Entry 8CI5 (electron microscopy, 3.20 A resolution); this record covers chains A and C.

# Chain A
Protein: RNA-directed RNA polymerase L
Source organism: Sin Nombre orthohantavirus
UniProt: A0A0P0ALW1 (A0A0P0ALW1_SINV); residues 1-2153 here = UniProt positions 1-2153
Chain sequence (2153 residues; each row starts with the number of its first residue):
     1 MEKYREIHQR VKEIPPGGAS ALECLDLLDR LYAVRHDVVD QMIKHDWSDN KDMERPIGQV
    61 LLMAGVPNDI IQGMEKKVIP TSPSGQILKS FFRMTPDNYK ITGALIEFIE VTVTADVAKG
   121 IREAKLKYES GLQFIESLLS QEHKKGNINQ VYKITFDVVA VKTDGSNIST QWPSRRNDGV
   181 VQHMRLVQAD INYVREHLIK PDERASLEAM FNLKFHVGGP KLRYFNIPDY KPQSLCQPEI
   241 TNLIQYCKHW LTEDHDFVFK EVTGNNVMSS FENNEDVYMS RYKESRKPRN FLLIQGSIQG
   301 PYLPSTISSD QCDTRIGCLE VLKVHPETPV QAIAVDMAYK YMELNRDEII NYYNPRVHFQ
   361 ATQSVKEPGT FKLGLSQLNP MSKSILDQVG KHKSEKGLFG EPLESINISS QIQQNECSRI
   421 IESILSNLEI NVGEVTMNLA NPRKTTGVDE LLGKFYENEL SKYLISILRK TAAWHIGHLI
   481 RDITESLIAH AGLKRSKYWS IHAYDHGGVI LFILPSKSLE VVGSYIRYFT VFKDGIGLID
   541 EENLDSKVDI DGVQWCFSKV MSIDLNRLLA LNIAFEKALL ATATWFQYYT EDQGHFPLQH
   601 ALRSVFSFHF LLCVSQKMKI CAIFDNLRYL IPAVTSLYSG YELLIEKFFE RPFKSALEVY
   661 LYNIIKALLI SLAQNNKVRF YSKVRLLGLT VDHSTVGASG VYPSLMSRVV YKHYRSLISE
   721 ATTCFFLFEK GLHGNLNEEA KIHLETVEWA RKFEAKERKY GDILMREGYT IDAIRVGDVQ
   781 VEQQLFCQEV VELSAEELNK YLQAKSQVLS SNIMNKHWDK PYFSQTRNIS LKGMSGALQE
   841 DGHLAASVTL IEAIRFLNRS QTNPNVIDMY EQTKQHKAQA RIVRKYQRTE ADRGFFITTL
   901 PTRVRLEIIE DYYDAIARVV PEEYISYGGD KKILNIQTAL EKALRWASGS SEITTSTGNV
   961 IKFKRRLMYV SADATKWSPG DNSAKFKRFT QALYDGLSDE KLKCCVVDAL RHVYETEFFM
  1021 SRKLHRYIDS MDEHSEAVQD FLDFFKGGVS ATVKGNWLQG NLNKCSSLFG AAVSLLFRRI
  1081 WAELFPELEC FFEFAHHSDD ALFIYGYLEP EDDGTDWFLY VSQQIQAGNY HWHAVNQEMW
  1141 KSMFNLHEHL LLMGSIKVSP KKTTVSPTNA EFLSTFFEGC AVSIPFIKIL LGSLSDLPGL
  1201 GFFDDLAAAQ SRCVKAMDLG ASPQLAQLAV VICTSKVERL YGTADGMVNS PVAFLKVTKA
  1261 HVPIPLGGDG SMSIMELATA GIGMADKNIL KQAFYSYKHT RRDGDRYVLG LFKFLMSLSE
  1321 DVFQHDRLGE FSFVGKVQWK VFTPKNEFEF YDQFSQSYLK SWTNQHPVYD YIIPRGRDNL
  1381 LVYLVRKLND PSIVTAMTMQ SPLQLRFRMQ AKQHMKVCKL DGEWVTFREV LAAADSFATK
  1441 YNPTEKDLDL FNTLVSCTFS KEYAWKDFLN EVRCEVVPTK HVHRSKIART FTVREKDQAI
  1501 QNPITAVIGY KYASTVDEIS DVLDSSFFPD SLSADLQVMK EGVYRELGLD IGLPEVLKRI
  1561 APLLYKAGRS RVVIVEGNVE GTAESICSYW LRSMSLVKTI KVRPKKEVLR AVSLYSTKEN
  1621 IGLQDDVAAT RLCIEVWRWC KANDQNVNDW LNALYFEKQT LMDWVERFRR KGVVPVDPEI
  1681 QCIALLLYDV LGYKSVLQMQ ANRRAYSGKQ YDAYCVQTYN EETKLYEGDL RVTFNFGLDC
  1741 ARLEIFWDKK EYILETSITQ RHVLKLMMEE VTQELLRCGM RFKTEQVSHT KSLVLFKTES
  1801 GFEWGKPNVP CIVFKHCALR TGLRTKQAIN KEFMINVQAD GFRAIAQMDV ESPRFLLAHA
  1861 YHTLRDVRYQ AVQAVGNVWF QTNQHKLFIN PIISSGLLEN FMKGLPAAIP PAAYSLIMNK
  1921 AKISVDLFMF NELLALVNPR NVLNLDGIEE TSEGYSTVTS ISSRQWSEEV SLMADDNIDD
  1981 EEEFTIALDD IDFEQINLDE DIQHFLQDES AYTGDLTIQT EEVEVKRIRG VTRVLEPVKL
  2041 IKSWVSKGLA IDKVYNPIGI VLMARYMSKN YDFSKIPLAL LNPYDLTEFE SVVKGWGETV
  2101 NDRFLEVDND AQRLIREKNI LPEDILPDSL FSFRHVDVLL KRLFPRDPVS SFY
Not modelled in the structure: 1-224, 390-400, 436-449, 676-699, 928-930, 975-977, 1032-1033, 1098-1099, 1180, 1245, 1319-1331, 1341-1347, 1444-1447, 1459-1482, 1494-1502, 1568-1569, 1603-2153
Differences from the reference sequence: engineered mutation Ala124 (Lys in A0A0P0ALW1)
Reported in the primary citation:
  - binding site for the 18-nt RNA strand (chain C): Asn290, Gln388, Leu403, Tyr525, Lys559, Arg567, Lys617, Met618, Lys619, Lys654, Asn737, Met1031, Val1038
  - mutagenesis - K124A: decreased catalytic activity

# Chain C
Molecule: 18-nt RNA strand
Sequence (18 nucleotides; numbered 1 to 18; the number before each row is that of its first residue):
     1 UAGUAGUAGA CUCCGAGA
Not modelled in the structure: 1, 13-18
Reported in the primary citation:
  - contacts within the chain: A2-U12, G3-C11, U4-A10

# How chain A and chain C interact
Pairs across the interface (48; chain A residue first):
  Arg281(A) - U7(C)  base contact
  Tyr282(A) - U7(C)  base contact
  Asn290(A) - G3(C)  phosphate contact
  Asn290(A) - U4(C)  hydrogen bond to the phosphate
  Gln388(A) - A2(C)  hydrogen bond to the base
  Val389(A) - A2(C)  base contact
  Val389(A) - U12(C)  base contact
  Glu401(A) - U7(C)  sugar contact
  Pro402(A) - U7(C)  base contact
  Leu403(A) - G6(C)  base contact
  Leu403(A) - U7(C)  sugar contact
  Lys517(A) - U12(C)  sugar contact
  Gly523(A) - C11(C)  hydrogen bond to the sugar
  Tyr525(A) - G3(C)  base contact
  Tyr525(A) - U4(C)  base contact
  Tyr525(A) - C11(C)  hydrogen bond to the base
  Tyr525(A) - U12(C)  sugar contact
  Lys559(A) - A2(C)  phosphate contact
  Lys559(A) - G3(C)  salt bridge to the phosphate
  Val560(A) - A2(C)  hydrogen bond to the sugar
  Val560(A) - G3(C)  sugar contact
  Ser562(A) - G3(C)  hydrogen bond to the sugar
  Ser562(A) - U4(C)  sugar contact
  Ser562(A) - U12(C)  base contact
  Arg567(A) - U4(C)  hydrogen bond to the phosphate
  Arg567(A) - A5(C)  salt bridge to the phosphate
  Lys617(A) - U4(C)  salt bridge to the phosphate
  Lys617(A) - A5(C)  salt bridge to the phosphate
  Met618(A) - A5(C)  hydrogen bond to the phosphate
  Met618(A) - G6(C)  phosphate contact
  Lys619(A) - G6(C)  salt bridge to the phosphate
  Lys619(A) - U7(C)  salt bridge to the phosphate
  Lys654(A) - A5(C)  base contact
  Lys654(A) - G6(C)  hydrogen bond to the base
  Leu732(A) - A5(C)  sugar contact
  Gly734(A) - A5(C)  phosphate contact
  Leu736(A) - A10(C)  sugar contact
  Asn737(A) - A5(C)  sugar contact
  Asn737(A) - A8(C)  hydrogen bond to the sugar
  Asn737(A) - G9(C)  phosphate contact
  Tyr1027(A) - A8(C)  base contact
  Ile1028(A) - A8(C)  base contact
  Ser1030(A) - G9(C)  sugar contact
  Met1031(A) - G9(C)  hydrogen bond to the base
  His1034(A) - G9(C)  base contact
  Ser1035(A) - G9(C)  hydrogen bond to the base
  Val1038(A) - A8(C)  base contact
  Phe1041(A) - A8(C)  base contact
Interface residues without a listed pair, chain A (39 interface residues in all): Leu293, Arg527, Met561, Asp564, His733, Ala740, Leu744, Ala1037

# Summary
39 residues of chain A face 11 of chain C across their interface, with 12 hydrogen bonds and 6 salt bridges.
Polar pairs include Gln388(A)-A2(C), Tyr525(A)-C11(C) and Lys654(A)-G6(C). From the paper: a binding site for
the 18-nt RNA strand (chain C) at Asn290(A), Gln388(A) and Leu403(A) among others; K124A of chain A reduces
catalytic activity.
Chain A is RNA-directed RNA polymerase L (Sin Nombre orthohantavirus) and chain C is an 18-nt RNA strand; the
structure, Structure of the SNV L protein bound to 5' RNA, was determined by electron microscopy.
